PDB entry 8JNK | X-ray diffraction, 2.69 A resolution | chains A and I of the 8 polymer chains in the assembly

== Chain A ==
Protein: Alpha-ketoglutarate-dependent dioxygenase alkB homolog 3
Source organism: Homo sapiens
Notes: EC 1.14.11.33, 1.14.11.54
UniProt: Q96Q83 (ALKB3_HUMAN); residues 70-280 here = UniProt positions 70-280
Amino-acid sequence (232 residues; each row starts with the number of its first residue):
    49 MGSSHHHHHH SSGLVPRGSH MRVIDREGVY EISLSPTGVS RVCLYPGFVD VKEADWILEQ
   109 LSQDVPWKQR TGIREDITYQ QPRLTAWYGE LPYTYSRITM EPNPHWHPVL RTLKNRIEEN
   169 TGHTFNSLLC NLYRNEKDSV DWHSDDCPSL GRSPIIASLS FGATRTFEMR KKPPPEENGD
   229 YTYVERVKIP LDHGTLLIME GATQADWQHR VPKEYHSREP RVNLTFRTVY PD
Unresolved in the structure: 49-69, 225-231, 280
Construct notes: initiating methionine (49); expression tag (50-69); engineered mutation Ser110 (Cys in Q96Q83), Ser201 (Cys in Q96Q83); conflict Cys195 (Glu in Q96Q83)
Bound ions: Mn2+: His191, Asp193, His257 (together with N-oxalylglycine)
Residues lining bound ligands: N-oxalylglycine (OGA): Leu177, Asn179, Tyr181, His191, Asp193, Ser206, Phe215, Leu239, His257, Val259, Arg269, Asn271, Thr273, Arg275
Curated features (UniProtKB/Swiss-Prot):
  - binding site (substrate): Trp115, Tyr141 to Tyr143, Asp194
  - binding site (2-oxoglutarate): Asn179 to Tyr181, Arg269 to Arg275
  - binding site (Fe cation): His191, Asp193, His257
  - modified residue: Leu177 (4R: -5-hydroxyleucine)
  - mutagenesis: Arg122 to Asp124 (Acquires the capacity to efficiently repair N1-methyladenine adduct in dsDNA), Arg122 (R122A: Decreases activity towards ssDNA by 25%. Loss of activity towards dsDNA), Glu123 (E123A: Strongly increases activity towards dsDNA, possibly by facilitating access to the active site), Arg131 (R131A: Loss of activity), Leu177 (L177A/N: Loss of activity against N1-methyladenine; L177E/Q: Loss of activity; L177I: Decreases activity against N1-methyladenine; L177M: No effect), Asn179 (N179A: Decreases activity by about 60%), Tyr181 (Y181A: Strong decrease of activity), Asp189 (D189A: Strongly increases activity towards dsDNA, possibly by facilitating access to the active site), His191 (H191A: Loss of activity), Asp193 (D193A: Loss of activity), His257 (H257A: Decreases activity by about 65%), Arg269 (R269A: Strong decrease of activity), 2 further mutagenesis entries in UniProt

== Chain I ==
Protein: Synthetic antibody heavy chain
Source organism: Homo sapiens
Notes: antibody fragment or engineered binder
Amino-acid sequence (216 residues; row label = number of the first residue in the row; note: 6 numbers in that range are skipped by the numbering (no residue carries them; nothing is unmodelled there)):
     1 EVQLVESGGG LVQPGGSLRL SCAASGFNFS YSSIHWVRQA PGKGLEWVAY IYSSSGYTSY
    61 ADSVKGRFTI SADTSKNTAY LQMNSLRAED TAVYYCARGD SWYAMDYWGQ GTLVTVSSAS
   121 TKGPSVFPLA PSS
   140 GTAALGCLVK DYFPEPVTVS WNSGALTSGV HTFPAVLQSS GLYSLSSVVT VPSSSLGTQT
   200 YICNVNHKPS NTKVDKKVEP KSC
Unresolved in the structure: 221-222
Disulfide bonds: Cys22-Cys96, Cys146-Cys202

== Interface between chain A and chain I ==
Contacting residue pairs - 15 pairs, chain A then chain I:
  Asp98(A) - Ser54(I)  hydrogen bond
  Val99(A) - Tyr31(I)  hydrophobic
  Lys100(A) - Tyr31(I)
  Lys100(A) - Ser54(I)
  Glu101(A) - Tyr52(I)
  Glu101(A) - Ser55(I)  hydrogen bond
  Glu101(A) - Tyr57(I)
  Trp104(A) - Ser32(I)
  Trp104(A) - Tyr52(I)  hydrophobic
  Trp104(A) - Asp100(I)  hydrogen bond (side chain-backbone)
  Trp104(A) - Ser101(I)
  Trp104(A) - Trp102(I)  hydrophobic
  Glu107(A) - Trp102(I)
  Gln108(A) - Trp102(I)
  Arg164(A) - Tyr57(I)
Other interface residues (no listed pair), chain I (10 interface residues in all): Ser33

== In short ==
Chain A and chain I form an interface of 8 and 10 residues respectively, with 3 hydrogen bonds. Among the
polar pairs are Asp98(A)-Ser54(I), Glu101(A)-Ser55(I) and Trp104(A)-Asp100(I). Bound to chain A:
N-oxalylglycine.
Here chain A is Alpha-ketoglutarate-dependent dioxygenase alkB homolog 3 and chain I is Synthetic antibody
heavy chain, both from Homo sapiens. Entry 8JNK (Crystal structure of human ALKBH3 bound to ssDNA through
active site crosslink) was determined by X-ray diffraction (same publication as 8JNR).
